7MKA - chains N and a of the 15 polymer chains in the assembly; structure by electron microscopy, 3.54 A resolution.

# Chain N
Molecule: 39-nt DNA strand
Sequence (39 nucleotides; numbered 27 to 65; the number before each row is that of its first residue):
    27 ACCAAAAAAA AAAATTCTCC TTCGAGTGCT TATCGGTAA

# Chain a
Name: DNA-directed RNA polymerase subunit
Organism: Saccharomyces cerevisiae
Notes: EC 2.7.7.6
UniProtKB: A0A6A5Q1P2 (A0A6A5Q1P2_YEASX); numbering as in UniProt (aligned over 1-1733)
Amino-acid sequence (1733 residues; row label = number of the first residue in the row):
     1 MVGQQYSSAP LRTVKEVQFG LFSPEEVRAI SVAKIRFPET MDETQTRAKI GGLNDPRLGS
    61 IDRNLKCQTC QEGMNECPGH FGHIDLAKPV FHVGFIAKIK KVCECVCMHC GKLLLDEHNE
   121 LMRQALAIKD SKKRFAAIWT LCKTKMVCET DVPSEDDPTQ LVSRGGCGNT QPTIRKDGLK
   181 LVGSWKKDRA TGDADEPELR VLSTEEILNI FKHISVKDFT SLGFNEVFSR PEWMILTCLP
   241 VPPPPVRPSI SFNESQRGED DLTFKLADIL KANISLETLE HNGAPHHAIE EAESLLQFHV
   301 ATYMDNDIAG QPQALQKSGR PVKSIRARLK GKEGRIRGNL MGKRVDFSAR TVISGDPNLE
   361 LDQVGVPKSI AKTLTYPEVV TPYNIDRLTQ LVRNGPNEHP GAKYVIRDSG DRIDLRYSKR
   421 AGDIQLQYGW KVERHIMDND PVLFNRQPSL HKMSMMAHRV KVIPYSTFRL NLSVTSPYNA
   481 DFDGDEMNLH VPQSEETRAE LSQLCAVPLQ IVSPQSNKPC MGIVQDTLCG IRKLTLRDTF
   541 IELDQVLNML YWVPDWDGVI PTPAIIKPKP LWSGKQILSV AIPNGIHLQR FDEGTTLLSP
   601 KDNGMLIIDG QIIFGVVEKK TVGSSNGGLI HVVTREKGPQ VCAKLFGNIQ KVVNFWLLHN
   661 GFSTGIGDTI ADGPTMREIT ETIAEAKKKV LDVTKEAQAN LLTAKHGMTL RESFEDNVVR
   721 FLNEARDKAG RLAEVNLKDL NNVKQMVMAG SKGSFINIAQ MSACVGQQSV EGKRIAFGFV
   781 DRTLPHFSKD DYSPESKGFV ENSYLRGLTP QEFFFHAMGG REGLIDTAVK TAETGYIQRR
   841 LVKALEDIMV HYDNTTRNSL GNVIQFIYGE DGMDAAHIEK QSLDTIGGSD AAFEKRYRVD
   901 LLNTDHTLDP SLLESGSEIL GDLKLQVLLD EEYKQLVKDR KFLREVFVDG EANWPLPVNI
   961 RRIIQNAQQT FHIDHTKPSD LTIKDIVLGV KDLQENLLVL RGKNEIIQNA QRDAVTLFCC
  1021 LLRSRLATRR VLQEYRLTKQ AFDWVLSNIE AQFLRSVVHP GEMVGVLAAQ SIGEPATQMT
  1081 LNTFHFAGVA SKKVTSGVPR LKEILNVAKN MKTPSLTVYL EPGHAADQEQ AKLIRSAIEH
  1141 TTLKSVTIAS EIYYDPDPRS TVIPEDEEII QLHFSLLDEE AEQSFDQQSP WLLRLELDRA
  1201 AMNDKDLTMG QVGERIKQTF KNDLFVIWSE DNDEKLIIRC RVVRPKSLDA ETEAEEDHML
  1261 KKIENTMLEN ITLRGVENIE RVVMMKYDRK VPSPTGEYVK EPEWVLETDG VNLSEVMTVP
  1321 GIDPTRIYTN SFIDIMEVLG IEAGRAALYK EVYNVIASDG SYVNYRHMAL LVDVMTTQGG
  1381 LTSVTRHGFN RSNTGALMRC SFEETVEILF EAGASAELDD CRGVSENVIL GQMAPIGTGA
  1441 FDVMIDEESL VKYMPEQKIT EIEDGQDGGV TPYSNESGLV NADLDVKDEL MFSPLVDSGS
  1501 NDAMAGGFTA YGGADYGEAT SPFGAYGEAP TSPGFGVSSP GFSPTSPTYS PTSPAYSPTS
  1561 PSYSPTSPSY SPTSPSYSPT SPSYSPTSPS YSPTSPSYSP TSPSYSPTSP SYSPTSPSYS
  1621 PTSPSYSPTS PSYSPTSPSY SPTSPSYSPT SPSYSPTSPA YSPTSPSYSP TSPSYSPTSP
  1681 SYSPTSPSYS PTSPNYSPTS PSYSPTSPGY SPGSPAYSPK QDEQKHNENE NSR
Disordered / not traced: 1, 1082-1092, 1176-1184, 1246-1253, 1455-1733
Metal / ion sites: Zn2+ site 1: Cys-67, Cys-70, His-80; Zn2+ site 2: Cys-110, Cys-148, Cys-167; Mg2+ site 1: Asp-481, Asp-483, Asp-485 (shared with 1 residue of chain r); Mg2+ site 2: Asn-1393, Thr-1394

# Chain N / chain a interface
Residue-residue contacts (6):
  DG52(N) / Arg-1386(a)  base contact
  DT53(N) / Ala-1108(a)  phosphate contact
  DT53(N) / Lys-1109(a)  phosphate contact
  DT53(N) / His-1387(a)  hydrogen bond to the phosphate
  DG54(N) / His-1387(a)  salt bridge to the phosphate
  DT56(N) / Trp-139(a)  phosphate contact

# Overview
4 residues of chain N face 5 of chain a across their interface; the contacts include 1 hydrogen bond and 1
salt bridge. Polar contacts include DT53(N)/His-1387(a) and DG54(N)/His-1387(a). Cys-67(a), Cys-70(a) and
His-80(a) form the Zn2+ site 1.
Chain N is a 39-nt DNA strand and chain a is DNA-directed RNA polymerase subunit (Saccharomyces cerevisiae);
the structure, Structure of EC+EC (leading EC-focused), was determined by electron microscopy together with
7MEI, 7MK9, 7ML0, 7ML1, 7ML2, 7ML3 and 7ML4 from the same study.
